Entry 4XLQ (X-ray diffraction, 4.60 A resolution (low resolution: residue-level contacts below are approximate; hydrogen-bond / salt-bridge calls are withheld)); this record covers chains F and O of the 8 polymer chains in the assembly.

# Chain F
Protein: RNA polymerase sigma factor SigA
From: Thermus aquaticus
Reference sequence: Q9EZJ8 (SIGA_THEAQ); residues 92-438 here = UniProt positions 92-438
Amino-acid sequence (347 residues; each row starts with the number of its first residue):
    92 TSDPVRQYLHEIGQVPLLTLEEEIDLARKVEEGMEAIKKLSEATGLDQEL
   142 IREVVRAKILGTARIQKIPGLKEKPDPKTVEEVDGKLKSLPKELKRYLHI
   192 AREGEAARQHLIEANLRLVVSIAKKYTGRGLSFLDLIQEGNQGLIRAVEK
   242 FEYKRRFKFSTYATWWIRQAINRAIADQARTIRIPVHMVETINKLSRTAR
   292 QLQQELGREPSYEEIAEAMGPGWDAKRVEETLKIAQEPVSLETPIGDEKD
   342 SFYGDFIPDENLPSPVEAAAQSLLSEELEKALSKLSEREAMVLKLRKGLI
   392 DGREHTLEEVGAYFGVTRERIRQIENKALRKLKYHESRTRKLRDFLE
Unresolved in the structure: 92-93
Swiss-Prot annotation at these positions:
  - DNA-binding region: Leu-398 to Asn-417 (H-T-H motif)
  - region: Ser-93 to Ile-128 (Sigma-70 factor domain-1)
  - motif: Asp-226 to Gln-229 (Interaction with polymerase core subunit RpoC)
From the paper describing this entry:
  - binding site for the 26-nt DNA strand: Tyr-217
  - mutagenesis - Y217A, W256A: decreased stability

# Chain O
Molecule: 30-nt DNA strand
Sequence (30 nucleotides; numbered 1 to 30; the number before each row is that of its first residue):
     1 CTTGACAAAAGTGTTAAATTGTGCTATACT

# How chain F and chain O interact
Pairs across the interface - 52 pairs, chain F then chain O:
  Leu-109(F) / DT30(O)
  Ala-205(F) / DT30(O)
  Asn-206(F) / DT30(O)
  Arg-208(F) / DT30(O)
  Leu-209(F) / DT30(O)
  Arg-237(F) / DC24(O)
  Lys-241(F) / DC24(O)
  Lys-241(F) / DT25(O)
  Phe-242(F) / DA26(O)
  Glu-243(F) / DA26(O)
  Arg-246(F) / DA26(O)
  Arg-247(F) / DA28(O)
  Phe-248(F) / DA26(O)
  Phe-248(F) / DT27(O)
  Phe-248(F) / DA28(O)
  Lys-249(F) / DA28(O)
  Lys-249(F) / DC29(O)
  Lys-249(F) / DT30(O)
  Ser-251(F) / DC29(O)
  Ser-251(F) / DT30(O)
  Thr-252(F) / DA26(O)
  Thr-252(F) / DT27(O)
  Thr-252(F) / DA28(O)
  Thr-252(F) / DC29(O)
  Tyr-253(F) / DT25(O)
  Tyr-253(F) / DA26(O)
  Thr-255(F) / DC29(O)
  Trp-256(F) / DT25(O)
  Trp-256(F) / DA26(O)
  Trp-257(F) / DC24(O)
  Trp-257(F) / DT25(O)
  Gln-260(F) / DG23(O)
  Gln-260(F) / DC24(O)
  Gln-260(F) / DT25(O)
  Arg-264(F) / DT22(O)
  Arg-264(F) / DG23(O)
  Arg-274(F) / DG21(O)
  Pro-276(F) / DG21(O)
  Val-277(F) / DT22(O)
  His-278(F) / DT20(O)
  His-278(F) / DG21(O)
  Arg-379(F) / DC1(O)
  Val-407(F) / DT2(O)
  Thr-408(F) / DT2(O)
  Thr-408(F) / DT3(O)
  Arg-409(F) / DA5(O)
  Glu-410(F) / DT3(O)
  Glu-410(F) / DG4(O)
  Arg-411(F) / DC1(O)
  Arg-411(F) / DT2(O)
  Gln-414(F) / DC1(O)
  Gln-414(F) / DT2(O)
Other interface residues (no listed pair), chain F (35 interface residues in all): Ser-212, Arg-259, Met-279

# Overview
35 residues of chain F and 16 residues of chain O are in contact. From the paper: a binding site for the 26-nt
DNA strand at Tyr-217(F); Y217A and W256A of chain F reduce stability.
Here chain F is RNA polymerase sigma factor SigA (Thermus aquaticus) and chain O is a 30-nt DNA strand. Entry
4XLQ (Crystal structure of T.aquaticus transcription initiation complex containing upstream fork (-11
base-paired) promoter) was determined by X-ray diffraction together with 4XLN and 4XLP from the same study.
